PDB entry 6OTZ | X-ray diffraction, 2.86 A resolution | chains A and B of the 4 polymer chains in the assembly

# Chain A
Name: Reverse transcriptase/ribonuclease H
Organism: Human immunodeficiency virus type 1 group M subtype B (isolate HXB2)
Notes: EC 2.7.7.49, 2.7.7.7, 3.1.26.13
UniProtKB: P04585 (POL_HV1H2); residues 1-558 here correspond to UniProt positions 588-1145 (UniProt number = residue number + 587)
Sequence (558 residues; each row starts with the number of its first residue):
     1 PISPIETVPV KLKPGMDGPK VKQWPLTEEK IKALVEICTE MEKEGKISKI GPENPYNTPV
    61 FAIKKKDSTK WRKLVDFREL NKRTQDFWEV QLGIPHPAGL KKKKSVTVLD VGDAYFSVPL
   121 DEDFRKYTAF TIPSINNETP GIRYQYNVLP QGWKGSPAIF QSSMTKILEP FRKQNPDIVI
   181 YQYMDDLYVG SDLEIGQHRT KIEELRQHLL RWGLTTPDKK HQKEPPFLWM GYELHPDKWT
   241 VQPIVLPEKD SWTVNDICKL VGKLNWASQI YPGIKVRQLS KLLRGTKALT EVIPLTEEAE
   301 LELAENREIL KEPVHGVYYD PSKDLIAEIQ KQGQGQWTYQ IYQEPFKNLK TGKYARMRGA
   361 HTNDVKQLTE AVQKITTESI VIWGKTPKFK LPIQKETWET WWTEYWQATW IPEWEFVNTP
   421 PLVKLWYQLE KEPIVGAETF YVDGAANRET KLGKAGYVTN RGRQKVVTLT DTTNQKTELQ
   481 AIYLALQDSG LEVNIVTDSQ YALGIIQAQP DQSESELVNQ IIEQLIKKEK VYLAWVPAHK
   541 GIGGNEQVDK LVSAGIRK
Disordered / not traced: 555-558
Sequence notes: engineered mutation Cys258 (Gln845 in P04585), Ser280 (Cys867 in P04585)
Ion coordination: Mg2+ site 1: Asp110, Val111, Asp185 (together with N8G); Mg2+ site 2: Asp443, Glu478, Asp498
Residues lining bound ligands: N8G ([[(2S,5R)-5-(4-azanyl-5-fluoranyl-2-oxidanylidene-pyrimidin-1-yl)-1,3-oxathiolan-2-yl]methoxy-oxidanyl-phosphoryl] phosphono hydrogen phosphate): Lys65, Arg72, Asp110, Val111, Gly112, Asp113, Ala114, Tyr115, Gln151, Met184, Asp185, Lys220
Swiss-Prot annotation at these positions:
  - region: Phe227 to His235 (RT 'primer grip')
  - motif: Trp398 to Trp414 (Tryptophan repeat motif)
  - binding site (Mg(2+)): Asp110, Asp185, Asp186, Asp443, Glu478, Asp498, Asp549
  - site: Trp401 (Essential for RT p66/p51 heterodimerization), Trp414 (Essential for RT p66/p51 heterodimerization), Phe440, Tyr441 (Cleavage)
From the paper describing this entry:
  - conformationally variable residues (order/disorder transition): Pro133 to Gly141
  - Mg2+ coordination: Asp110, Val111, Asp185
  - binding site for N8G: Arg72, Asp113, Ala114, Lys220

# Chain B
Name: p51 RT
Organism: Human immunodeficiency virus type 1 group M subtype B (isolate HXB2)
UniProtKB: P04585 (POL_HV1H2); residues 1-440 here correspond to UniProt positions 588-1027 (UniProt number = residue number + 587)
Sequence (452 residues; each row starts with the number of its first residue; numbers below 1 keep their minus sign (Met-11 is residue -11)):
   -11 MGSSHHHHHH SSPISPIETV PVKLKPGMDG PKVKQWPLTE EKIKALVEIC TEMEKEGKIS
    49 KIGPENPYNT PVFAIKKKDS TKWRKLVDFR ELNKRTQDFW EVQLGIPHPA GLKKKKSVTV
   109 LDVGDAYFSV PLDEDFRKYT AFTIPSINNE TPGIRYQYNV LPQGWKGSPA IFQSSMTKIL
   169 EPFRKQNPDI VIYQYMDDLY VGSDLEIGQH RTKIEELRQH LLRWGLTTPD KKHQKEPPFL
   229 WMGYELHPDK WTVQPIVLPE KDSWTVNDIQ KLVGKLNWAS QIYPGIKVRQ LSKLLRGTKA
   289 LTEVIPLTEE AELELAENRE ILKEPVHGVY YDPSKDLIAE IQKQGQGQWT YQIYQEPFKN
   349 LKTGKYARMR GAHTNDVKQL TEAVQKITTE SIVIWGKTPK FKLPIQKETW ETWWTEYWQA
   409 TWIPEWEFVN TPPLVKLWYQ LEKEPIVGAE TF
Disordered / not traced: -11 to 4, 88-95, 217-230, 430-440
Sequence notes: expression tag (-11 to 0); engineered mutation Ser280 (Cys867 in P04585)
Swiss-Prot annotation at these positions:
  - region: Phe227 to His235 (RT 'primer grip')
  - motif: Trp398 to Trp414 (Tryptophan repeat motif)
  - binding site (Mg(2+)): Asp110, Asp185, Asp186
  - site: Trp401 (Essential for RT p66/p51 heterodimerization), Trp414 (Essential for RT p66/p51 heterodimerization), Phe440 (Cleavage)

# Interface between chain A and chain B
Residue-residue contacts - 123 pairs, chain A then chain B:
  Val8(A) with Glu53(B)
  Pro9(A) with Glu53(B)
  Gln85(A) with Glu53(B), hydrogen bond (side chain-backbone)
  Asp86(A) with Lys20(B), salt bridge; Pro55(B)
  Phe87(A) with Pro52(B)
  Trp88(A) with Lys20(B); Val21(B); Lys22(B); Pro52(B), hydrogen bond (backbone-backbone); Asn54(B); Pro55(B); Asn57(B); Thr131(B); Arg143(B)
  Val90(A) with Pro140(B); Gly141(B), hydrogen bond (backbone-backbone); Arg143(B)
  Leu92(A) with Pro133(B), hydrophobic; Asn137(B)
  Gly93(A) with Asn137(B), hydrogen bond (backbone-side chain)
  Ile94(A) with Asn137(B)
  Pro95(A) with Asn136(B); Asn137(B)
  His96(A) with Asn136(B), hydrogen bond (backbone-side chain)
  Gly99(A) with Asn136(B)
  Ala158(A) with Pro52(B)
  Gln161(A) with Pro140(B)
  Ser162(A) with Pro52(B)
  Thr165(A) with Pro140(B); Ile142(B)
  Lys166(A) with Ile50(B)
  Glu169(A) with Lys49(B), salt bridge
  Arg172(A) with Thr139(B)
  Val179(A) with Glu138(B)
  Ile180(A) with Glu138(B)
  Tyr181(A) with Asn136(B), hydrogen bond; Glu138(B)
  Gln182(A) with Glu138(B), hydrogen bond (backbone-backbone); Pro140(B)
  Arg358(A) with Glu396(B), salt bridge
  Glu370(A) with Gln394(B)
  Gln373(A) with Gln394(B); Thr397(B), hydrogen bond; Thr400(B); Trp401(B)
  Thr376(A) with Thr400(B); Trp401(B)
  Thr377(A) with Thr400(B)
  Ile380(A) with Leu26(B)
  Val381(A) with Pro25(B), hydrophobic; Asn136(B), hydrogen bond (backbone-backbone)
  Ile382(A) with Ile135(B); Asn136(B)
  Trp383(A) with Ile135(B)
  Gly384(A) with Thr27(B); Glu28(B), hydrogen bond (backbone-backbone); Ile135(B)
  Trp402(A) with Lys331(B), hydrogen bond (backbone-side chain); Thr362(B); Asp364(B)
  Tyr405(A) with Lys331(B), hydrogen bond (backbone-side chain)
  Trp406(A) with Lys331(B); Thr419(B), hydrogen bond (side chain-backbone); Pro421(B), hydrophobic; Lys424(B)
  Gln407(A) with Lys331(B), hydrogen bond (backbone-side chain); Pro392(B); Ile393(B); Val417(B); Asn418(B); Thr419(B), hydrogen bond (side chain-backbone)
  Ala408(A) with Lys331(B); Trp337(B), hydrophobic; Asp364(B); Pro392(B), hydrogen bond (backbone-backbone); Ile393(B)
  Thr409(A) with Asp364(B), hydrogen bond (backbone-side chain)
  Trp410(A) with Asn363(B); Trp401(B); Tyr405(B)
  Pro412(A) with Trp401(B)
  Glu432(A) with Lys259(B), salt bridge
  Pro433(A) with Asn255(B); Leu289(B), hydrophobic; Thr290(B)
  Val435(A) with Thr290(B)
  Thr439(A) with Lys287(B); Ala288(B); Leu289(B), hydrogen bond (side chain-backbone)
  Tyr441(A) with Gln258(B), hydrogen bond; Thr286(B); Lys287(B), hydrogen bond (side chain-backbone)
  Val458(A) with Thr286(B)
  Thr459(A) with Thr286(B)
  Asn460(A) with Thr286(B); Lys287(B); Ala288(B)
  Asn494(A) with Leu289(B)
  Val496(A) with Gln258(B); Leu289(B), hydrophobic
  Gln500(A) with Leu422(B)
  Leu503(A) with Leu422(B), hydrophobic
  Gln507(A) with Pro421(B)
  Tyr532(A) with Asn255(B), hydrogen bond; Lys259(B); Leu289(B), hydrophobic
  Ala534(A) with Asn255(B)
  Trp535(A) with Leu422(B); Trp426(B), hydrophobic
  Val536(A) with Gln258(B)
  Pro537(A) with Gly262(B); Asn265(B)
  Lys540(A) with Asn265(B); Ser280(B)
  Ile542(A) with Val261(B), hydrophobic; Ser280(B); Leu283(B), hydrophobic
  Gly543(A) with Leu283(B); Gly285(B)
  Gly544(A) with Gly285(B), hydrogen bond (backbone-backbone); Thr286(B)
  Gln547(A) with Thr286(B)
Also at the interface, not in a pair above, chain A (72 interface residues in all): Gln91, Leu100, Lys101, Ile159, Val372, Ile434, Gly541
Also at the interface, not in a pair above, chain B (65 interface residues in all): Gly51, Tyr56, Val254, Arg284, Val365, Leu368

# Summary
Chain A and chain B form an interface of 72 and 65 residues respectively, with 22 hydrogen bonds and 4 salt
bridges. Polar pairs include Asp86(A)-Lys20(B), Glu169(A)-Lys49(B) and Arg358(A)-Glu396(B). Bound to chain A:
compound N8G. From the paper: a binding site for N8G at Arg72(A), Asp113(A) and Ala114(A) among others; Mg2+
coordination by Asp110(A), Val111(A) and Asp185(A).
Here chain A is Reverse transcriptase/ribonuclease H and chain B is p51 RT, both from Human immunodeficiency
virus type 1 group M subtype B (isolate HXB2). Entry 6OTZ (Structure of HIV-1 Reverse Transcriptase (RT) in
complex with dsDNA and (+)FTC-TP) was determined by X-ray diffraction (same publication as 6OR7, 6OUN, 6P1I,
6P1X and 6P2G).
